PDB entry 5M00 | X-ray diffraction, 1.95 A resolution | chains G and H of the 5 polymer chains in the assembly

# Chain G
Protein: Protein Trav14-1, Uncharacterized protein
Source organism: Mus musculus
UniProtKB: chimeric construct of A0A0G2JF94, Q6PIR9: residues 1-99 from A0A0G2JF94 (A0A0G2JF94_MOUSE) positions 22-120 (UniProt number = residue number + 21); residues 120-205 from Q6PIR9 positions 135-220 (UniProt number = residue number + 15)
Sequence (205 residues; each row starts with the number of its first residue):
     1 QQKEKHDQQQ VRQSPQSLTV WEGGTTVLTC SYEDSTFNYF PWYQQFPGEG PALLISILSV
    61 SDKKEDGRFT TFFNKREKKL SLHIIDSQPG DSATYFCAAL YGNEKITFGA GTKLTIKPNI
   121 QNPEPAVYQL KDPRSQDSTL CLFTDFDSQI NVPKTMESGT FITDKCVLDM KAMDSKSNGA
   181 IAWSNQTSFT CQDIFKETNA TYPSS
Not modelled in the structure: 1-8, 173, 197-205
Construct notes: linker (100-119); conflict C166 (Thr181 in Q6PIR9)
Cystine bridges: C30-C97, C141-C191

# Chain H
Protein: T-cell receptor beta chain V region C5, Uncharacterized protein
Source organism: Mus musculus
UniProtKB: chimeric construct of P04213, Q7TND8: residues 1-92 from P04213 (TVB5_MOUSE) positions 11-102 (UniProt number = residue number + 10); residues 110-238 from Q7TND8 positions 129-257 (UniProt number = residue number + 19)
Sequence (238 residues; row label = number of the first residue in the row):
     1 AVTQSPRSKV AVTGGKVTLS CHQTNNHDYM YWYRQDTGHG LRLIHYSYVA DSTEKGDIPD
    61 GYKASRPSQE NFSLILELAS LSQTAVYFCA SSDAGGRNTL YFGAGTRLSV LEDLRNVTPP
   121 KVSLFEPSKA EIANKQKATL VCLARGFFPD HVELSWWVNG KEVHSGVCTD PQAYKESNYS
   181 YSLSSRLRVS ATFWHNPRNH FRCQVQFHGL SEEDKWPEGS PKPVTQNISA EAWGRADC
Not modelled in the structure: 238
Construct notes: linker (93-109); conflict C168 (Ser187 in Q7TND8), S182 (Cys201 in Q7TND8)
Cystine bridges: C21-C89, C142-C203

# Chain G / chain H interface
Contacting residue pairs (99; chain G residue first):
  Q16(G) with H39(H)
  N38(G) with R97(H), hydrogen bond
  Y39(G) with R97(H)
  Y43(G) with T99(H); L100(H), hydrogen bond (side chain-backbone); F102(H), hydrophobic
  Q45(G) with Q35(H), hydrogen bond; F88(H)
  G48(G) with R7(H), hydrogen bond (backbone-side chain); A104(H)
  E49(G) with F88(H); A104(H)
  G50(G) with F88(H); G103(H); A104(H)
  P51(G) with L41(H), hydrophobic; F102(H)
  L53(G) with T99(H)
  T94(G) with G38(H)
  F96(G) with Q35(H); G40(H)
  L100(G) with G96(H); R97(H)
  G102(G) with R97(H), hydrogen bond (backbone-side chain)
  N103(G) with G96(H)
  E104(G) with G96(H)
  K105(G) with L43(H); Y46(H)
  I106(G) with Y33(H); L100(H), hydrophobic
  F108(G) with Y33(H); L41(H), hydrophobic; L100(H), hydrophobic
  A110(G) with H39(H), hydrogen bond (backbone-side chain); G40(H), hydrogen bond (backbone-backbone)
  G111(G) with H39(H), hydrogen bond (backbone-side chain)
  K113(G) with T37(H), hydrogen bond (side chain-backbone); G38(H); H39(H)
  E124(G) with K135(H), hydrogen bond (backbone-side chain)
  A126(G) with K135(H)
  Y128(G) with S128(H); A130(H); E131(H); K135(H)
  Q129(G) with S128(H)
  L130(G) with F125(H); E126(H); T139(H); V141(H), hydrophobic
  K131(G) with F125(H); E126(H), hydrogen bond (backbone-backbone)
  D132(G) with S123(H); L124(H); F125(H)
  P133(G) with L124(H); E126(H)
  R134(G) with V122(H)
  S138(G) with F125(H)
  T139(G) with F125(H)
  L140(G) with F125(H), hydrophobic; V141(H), hydrophobic; L143(H), hydrophobic
  L142(G) with T139(H); R186(H)
  T144(G) with R188(H)
  D145(G) with K135(H), salt bridge; R188(H), salt bridge
  T155(G) with Y174(H)
  F161(G) with Y174(H), hydrophobic; E176(H)
  T163(G) with D170(H); S184(H)
  C166(G) with C168(H), disulfide; T169(H), hydrogen bond (side chain-backbone); R186(H), hydrogen bond (backbone-side chain)
  V167(G) with C168(H), hydrogen bond (backbone-side chain)
  L168(G) with G166(H); V167(H); R186(H); R188(H)
  D169(G) with S165(H); G166(H), hydrogen bond (backbone-backbone)
  M170(G) with K137(H); R188(H); V189(H); S190(H)
  K171(G) with S165(H), hydrogen bond (backbone-side chain)
  S175(G) with K137(H)
  S177(G) with R186(H), hydrogen bond (backbone-side chain); R188(H), hydrogen bond
  N178(G) with R186(H)
  G179(G) with R186(H)
  I181(G) with S184(H)
  W183(G) with L143(H), hydrophobic; R145(H); E176(H), hydrogen bond; S182(H)
  N185(G) with R145(H)
Also at the interface, not in a pair above, chain G (58 interface residues in all): L58, G109, P125, I162, S184
Also at the interface, not in a pair above, chain H (50 interface residues in all): G95, P127, N134, A230
Disulfides between the chains: C166(G)-C168(H)

# Overview
The interface between chain G and chain H involves 58 residues on one side and 50 on the other; the contacts
include 1 disulfide bond, 19 hydrogen bonds and 2 salt bridges. Polar contacts include D145(G)-K135(H),
D145(G)-R188(H) and N38(G)-R97(H).
Here chain G is Protein Trav14-1, Uncharacterized protein and chain H is T-cell receptor beta chain V region
C5, Uncharacterized protein, both from Mus musculus. Entry 5M00 (Crystal structure of murine P14 TCR complex
with H-2Db and Y4A, modified gp33 peptide from LCMV) was determined by X-ray diffraction.
